Entry 7KRO (electron microscopy, 3.60 A resolution); this record covers chains A and T of the 8 polymer chains in the assembly.

[Chain A]
Molecule: RNA-directed RNA polymerase
From: Severe acute respiratory syndrome coronavirus 2
Notes: EC 2.7.7.48
UniProtKB: P0DTD1 (R1AB_SARS2); residues 1-932 here correspond to UniProt positions 4393-5324 (UniProt number = residue number + 4392)
Sequence (932 residues; each row starts with the number of its first residue):
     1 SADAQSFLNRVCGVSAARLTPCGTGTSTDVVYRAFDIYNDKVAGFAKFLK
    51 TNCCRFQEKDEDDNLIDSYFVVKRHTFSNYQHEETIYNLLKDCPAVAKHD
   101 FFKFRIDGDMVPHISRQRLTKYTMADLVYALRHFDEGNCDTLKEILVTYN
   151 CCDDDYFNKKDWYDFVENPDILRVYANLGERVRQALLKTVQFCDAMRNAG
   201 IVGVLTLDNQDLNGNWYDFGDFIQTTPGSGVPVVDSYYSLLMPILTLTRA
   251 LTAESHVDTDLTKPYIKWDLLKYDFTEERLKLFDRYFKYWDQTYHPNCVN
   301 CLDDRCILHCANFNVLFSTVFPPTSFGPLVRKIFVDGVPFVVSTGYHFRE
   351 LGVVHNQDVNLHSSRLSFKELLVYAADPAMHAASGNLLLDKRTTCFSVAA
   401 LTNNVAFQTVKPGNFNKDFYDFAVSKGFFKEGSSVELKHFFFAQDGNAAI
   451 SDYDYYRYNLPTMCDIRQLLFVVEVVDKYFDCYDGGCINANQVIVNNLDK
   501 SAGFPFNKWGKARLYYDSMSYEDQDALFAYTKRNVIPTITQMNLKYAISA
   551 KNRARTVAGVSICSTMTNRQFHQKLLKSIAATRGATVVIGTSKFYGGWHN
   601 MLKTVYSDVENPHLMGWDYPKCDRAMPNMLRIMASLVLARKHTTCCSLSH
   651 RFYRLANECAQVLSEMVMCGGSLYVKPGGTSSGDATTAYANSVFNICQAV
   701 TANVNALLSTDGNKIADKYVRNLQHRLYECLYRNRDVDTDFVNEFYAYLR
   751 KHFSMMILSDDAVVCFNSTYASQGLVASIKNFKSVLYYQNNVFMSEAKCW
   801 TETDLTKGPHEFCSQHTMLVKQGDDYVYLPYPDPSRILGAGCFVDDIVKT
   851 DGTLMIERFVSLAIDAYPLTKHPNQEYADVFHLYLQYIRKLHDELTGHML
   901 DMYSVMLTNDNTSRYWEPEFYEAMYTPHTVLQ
Disordered / not traced: 1-2, 930-932
Curated features (UniProtKB/Swiss-Prot):
  - region: Lys545 to Arg555 (Interaction with RMP Remdesivir), Thr582 to Pro620 (RdRp Palm N-ter)
  - active site: Ser759, Asp760, Asp761
  - binding site (Mn(2+)): Asn209, Asp218
  - binding site (Zn(2+)): His295, Cys301, Cys306, Cys310, Cys487, His642, Cys645, Cys646
  - site: Gln932 (Cleavage)
Bound ions: Mg2+: Asp208, Asn209, Asp218 (together with ADP); Zn2+ site 1: His295, Cys301, Cys306, Cys310; Zn2+ site 2: Cys487, His642, Cys645, Cys646
Ligand contacts:
  - chapso (1N7), molecule 1: Arg197, Val231, Lys288, Tyr289, Trp290, Asp291
  - chapso (1N7), molecule 2: Val202, Gly203, Val204, Asp221, Ile223, Val233, Arg733
  - ADP: Phe35, Lys50, Asn52, Cys53, Lys73, Arg74, His75, Asn79, Arg116, Asp208, Asn209, Tyr217, Asp218, Gly220, Asp221
From the paper describing this entry:
  - catalytic residues: Asp760 (citing earlier work)
  - mutagenesis - D760A: increased binding to BTC scaffolds

[Chain T]
Molecule: 55-nt RNA strand
Sequence (55 nucleotides; row label = number of the first residue in the row):
     1 CUAUCCCCAUGUGAUUUUAAUAGCUUCUUAGGAGAAUGACGUAGCAUGCU
    51 ACGCG
Disordered / not traced: 1-5, 13-17, 54-55

[Chain A / chain T interface]
Contacting residue pairs (34; chain A residue first):
  Asn496(A) - A22(T)  hydrogen bond to the phosphate
  Lys500(A) - A19(T)  phosphate contact
  Lys500(A) - A20(T)  phosphate contact
  Ser501(A) - U18(T)  phosphate contact
  Ser501(A) - A19(T)  hydrogen bond to the phosphate
  Asn507(A) - U18(T)  hydrogen bond to the phosphate
  Asn543(A) - U18(T)  sugar contact
  Lys545(A) - A19(T)  base contact
  Val557(A) - A19(T)  base contact
  Gly559(A) - A19(T)  sugar contact
  Arg569(A) - A20(T)  salt bridge to the phosphate
  Arg569(A) - U21(T)  salt bridge to the phosphate
  Lys577(A) - A22(T)  salt bridge to the phosphate
  Ala580(A) - A22(T)  sugar contact
  Gly590(A) - A22(T)  hydrogen bond to the sugar
  Gly590(A) - G23(T)  sugar contact
  Ser592(A) - G23(T)  sugar contact
  Phe594(A) - G23(T)  sugar contact
  Phe594(A) - C24(T)  sugar contact
  Tyr595(A) - U25(T)  hydrogen bond to the phosphate
  Ser682(A) - A19(T)  base contact
  Gly683(A) - A19(T)  hydrogen bond to the sugar
  Gly683(A) - A20(T)  sugar contact
  Asp684(A) - A20(T)  hydrogen bond to the sugar
  Ala685(A) - A20(T)  hydrogen bond to the sugar
  Thr687(A) - A20(T)  base contact
  Tyr689(A) - U21(T)  hydrogen bond to the sugar
  Tyr689(A) - A22(T)  sugar contact
  Glu857(A) - U26(T)  sugar contact
  Val860(A) - U25(T)  sugar contact
  Ile864(A) - U25(T)  sugar contact
  Arg914(A) - U26(T)  salt bridge to the phosphate
  Tyr915(A) - U26(T)  sugar contact
  Met924(A) - U25(T)  sugar contact
Other interface residues (no listed pair), chain A (34 interface residues in all): Tyr546, Ala558, Val560, Ile589, Lys593, Ser861, Phe920
Other interface residues (no listed pair), chain T (10 interface residues in all): C27

[In short]
34 residues of chain A face 10 of chain T across their interface; the contacts include 9 hydrogen bonds and 4
salt bridges. Among the polar pairs are Gly590(A)-A22(T), Gly683(A)-A19(T) and Asp684(A)-A20(T). Chain A binds
ADP and chapso. From the paper: the catalytic residue Asp760(A); D760A of chain A increases binding to BTC
scaffolds.
Chain A is RNA-directed RNA polymerase (Severe acute respiratory syndrome coronavirus 2) and chain T is a
55-nt RNA strand; the structure, Structure of SARS-CoV-2 backtracked complex complex bound to nsp13 helicase -
nsp13(2)-BTC, was determined by electron microscopy, deposited together with 7KRN and 7KRP.
